PDB entry 8WOG | electron microscopy, 2.97 A resolution | chains D and E of the 4 polymer chains in the assembly

[Chain D]
Protein: Guanine nucleotide-binding protein G(I)/G(S)/G(T) subunit beta-1
From: Homo sapiens
Reference sequence: P62873 (GBB1_HUMAN); residues 3-340 here = UniProt positions 3-340
Amino-acid sequence (338 residues; each row starts with the number of its first residue):
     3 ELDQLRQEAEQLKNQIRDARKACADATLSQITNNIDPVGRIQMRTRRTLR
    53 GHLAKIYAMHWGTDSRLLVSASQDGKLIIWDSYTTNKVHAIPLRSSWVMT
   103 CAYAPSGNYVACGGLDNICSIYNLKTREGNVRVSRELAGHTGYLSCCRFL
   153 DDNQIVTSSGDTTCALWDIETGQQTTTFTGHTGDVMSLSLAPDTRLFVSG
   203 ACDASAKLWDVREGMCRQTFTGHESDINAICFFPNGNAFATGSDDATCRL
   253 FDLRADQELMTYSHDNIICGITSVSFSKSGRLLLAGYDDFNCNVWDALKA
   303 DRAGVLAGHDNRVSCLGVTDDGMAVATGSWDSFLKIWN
Unresolved in the structure: 129-132
Curated features (UniProtKB/Swiss-Prot):
  - modified residue: His-266 (Phosphohistidine)
  - natural variant: Leu-30 (L30F: In MRD42; uncertain significance), Arg-52 (R52G: In MRD42), Gly-64 (G64V: In MRD42), Asp-76 (D76E: In MRD42; D76G: In MRD42), Gly-77 (G77S: In MRD42), Lys-78 (K78R: In MRD42), Ile-80 (I80N: In MRD42; I80T: In MRD42), His-91 (H91R: In MRD42; uncertain significance), Ala-92 (A92T: In MRD42), Pro-94 (P94S: In MRD42), Leu-95 (L95P: In MRD42), Arg-96 (R96L: In MRD42), 5 further natural variant entries in UniProt

[Chain E]
Protein: Guanine nucleotide-binding protein G(I)/G(S)/G(O) subunit gamma-2
From: Homo sapiens
Reference sequence: P59768 (GBG2_HUMAN); numbering as in UniProt (aligned over 8-63)
Amino-acid sequence (56 residues; each row starts with the number of its first residue):
     8 SIAQARKLVEQLKMEANIDRIKVSKAAADLMAYCEAHAKEDPLLTPVPAS
    58 ENPFRE

[How chain D and chain E interact]
Contacting residue pairs (75):
  Glu-3(D) / Ile-9(E)
  Leu-4(D) / Ile-9(E)
  Gln-6(D) / Arg-13(E)
  Leu-7(D) / Ile-9(E)
  Leu-7(D) / Ala-12(E)  hydrophobic
  Leu-7(D) / Arg-13(E)
  Leu-7(D) / Val-16(E)  hydrophobic
  Glu-10(D) / Val-16(E)
  Ala-11(D) / Val-16(E)  hydrophobic
  Ala-11(D) / Leu-19(E)  hydrophobic
  Lys-15(D) / Leu-19(E)
  Ile-18(D) / Leu-19(E)  hydrophobic
  Ile-18(D) / Glu-22(E)
  Ala-21(D) / Arg-27(E)
  Arg-22(D) / Arg-27(E)
  Cys-25(D) / Ile-28(E)  hydrogen bond (side chain-backbone)
  Cys-25(D) / Lys-29(E)
  Cys-25(D) / Val-30(E)  hydrogen bond (backbone-backbone)
  Ala-26(D) / Val-30(E)  hydrophobic
  Asp-27(D) / Ser-31(E)
  Ala-28(D) / Val-30(E)
  Leu-30(D) / Ala-34(E)  hydrophobic
  Ile-33(D) / Ala-34(E)  hydrophobic
  Ile-33(D) / Met-38(E)  hydrophobic
  Thr-34(D) / Met-38(E)
  Ile-37(D) / Met-38(E)  hydrophobic
  Val-40(D) / Leu-51(E)  hydrophobic
  Met-45(D) / Leu-50(E)  hydrophobic
  Arg-48(D) / Phe-61(E)
  Arg-48(D) / Glu-63(E)
  Arg-49(D) / Phe-61(E)
  Arg-49(D) / Arg-62(E)
  Arg-49(D) / Glu-63(E)
  Ser-84(D) / Phe-61(E)
  Tyr-85(D) / Pro-60(E)
  Tyr-85(D) / Phe-61(E)  hydrophobic
  Cys-218(D) / Gln-18(E)
  Cys-218(D) / Glu-22(E)  hydrogen bond
  Arg-219(D) / Glu-22(E)
  Gln-220(D) / Ile-25(E)
  Thr-221(D) / Glu-22(E)  hydrogen bond
  Phe-235(D) / Cys-41(E)  hydrophobic
  Pro-236(D) / Tyr-40(E)  hydrophobic
  Asn-237(D) / Tyr-40(E)
  Asp-254(D) / Ala-33(E)
  Arg-256(D) / Arg-27(E)
  Arg-256(D) / Ile-28(E)
  Arg-256(D) / Asp-36(E)  salt bridge
  Ala-257(D) / Arg-27(E)
  Ala-257(D) / Ile-28(E)
  Asp-258(D) / Ile-25(E)
  Asp-258(D) / Arg-27(E)  salt bridge
  Gln-259(D) / Val-30(E)
  Leu-261(D) / Val-30(E)  hydrophobic
  Ser-279(D) / Asp-48(E)
  Lys-280(D) / Glu-47(E)
  Lys-280(D) / Asp-48(E)
  Ser-281(D) / Tyr-40(E)
  Ser-281(D) / Cys-41(E)
  Ser-281(D) / His-44(E)
  Ser-281(D) / Asp-48(E)  hydrogen bond
  Gly-282(D) / Cys-41(E)
  Arg-283(D) / Cys-41(E)
  Arg-283(D) / Leu-51(E)
  Leu-284(D) / Leu-51(E)  hydrophobic
  Leu-300(D) / Met-38(E)  hydrophobic
  Asp-323(D) / Pro-49(E)
  Gly-324(D) / Pro-49(E)
  Gly-324(D) / Leu-50(E)
  Met-325(D) / Pro-49(E)  hydrophobic
  Met-325(D) / Leu-50(E)
  Ala-326(D) / Phe-61(E)  hydrophobic
  Val-327(D) / Leu-50(E)  hydrophobic
  Asn-340(D) / Asn-59(E)  hydrogen bond
  Asn-340(D) / Phe-61(E)
Interface residues without a listed pair, chain D (55 interface residues in all): Leu-14, Ile-43, Trp-63, Leu-252, Ile-338
Interface residues without a listed pair, chain E (34 interface residues in all): Lys-20, Ala-23, Leu-37, Glu-58

[Overview]
The interface between chain D and chain E involves 55 residues on one side and 34 on the other; the contacts
include 6 hydrogen bonds and 2 salt bridges. Polar pairs include Arg-256(D)/Asp-36(E), Asp-258(D)/Arg-27(E)
and Cys-25(D)/Ile-28(E).
Chain D is Guanine nucleotide-binding protein G(I)/G(S)/G(T) subunit beta-1 and chain E is Guanine
nucleotide-binding protein G(I)/G(S)/G(O) subunit gamma-2, both from Homo sapiens; the structure, Cryo-EM
structure of SUCR1 in complex with succinate and Gi protein, was determined by electron microscopy together
with 8WP1 from the same study.
